Entry 1RQC (X-ray diffraction, 2.80 A resolution); this record covers chain A.

Chain A:
Name: formylmethionine deformylase
Source organism: Plasmodium falciparum
UniProt: Q8I372 (Q8I372_PLAF7); residues 63-239 here = UniProt positions 63-239
Amino-acid sequence (185 residues; each row starts with the number of its first residue):
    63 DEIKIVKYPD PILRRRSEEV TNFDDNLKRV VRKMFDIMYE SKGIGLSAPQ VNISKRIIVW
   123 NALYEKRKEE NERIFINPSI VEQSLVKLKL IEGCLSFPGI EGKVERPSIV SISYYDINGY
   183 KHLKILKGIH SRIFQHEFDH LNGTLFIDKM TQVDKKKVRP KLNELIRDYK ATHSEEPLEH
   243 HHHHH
Disordered / not traced: 63-65, 244-247
Modified / non-standard residues: Mse-96 (selenomethionine; parent Met); Mse-100 (selenomethionine; parent Met); Mse-212 (selenomethionine; parent Met)
Sequence notes: modified residue (96, 100, 212); expression tag (240-247)
Metal / ion sites: Co2+: Cys-156, His-198, His-202
Reported in the primary citation:
  - interface residues: Glu-144, Lys-183, Ile-187, Glu-237 to Pro-239

Overview:
Cys-156, His-198 and His-202 form the Co2+ site. The paper reports interface residues Glu-144, Lys-183 and
Ile-187 among others.
Chain A is formylmethionine deformylase (Plasmodium falciparum); the structure, Crystals of peptide
deformylase from Plasmodium falciparum with ten subunits per asymmetric unit reveal critical characteristics
..., was determined by X-ray diffraction (same publication as 1RL4).
